PDB entry 4BMV | X-ray diffraction, 2.50 A resolution | chains A and B

Chain A (and B):
Name: Short-chain dehydrogenase
Source organism: Sphingobium yanoikuyae
Notes: EC 1.1.1.1; chain B of this document is another copy of the same molecule, construct and numbering; everything in this record applies to it too
UniProtKB: B9U359 (B9U359_SPHYA); residue numbers follow UniProt; this construct covers 1-262
Chain sequence (262 residues; numbered 1 to 262; the number before each row is that of its first residue):
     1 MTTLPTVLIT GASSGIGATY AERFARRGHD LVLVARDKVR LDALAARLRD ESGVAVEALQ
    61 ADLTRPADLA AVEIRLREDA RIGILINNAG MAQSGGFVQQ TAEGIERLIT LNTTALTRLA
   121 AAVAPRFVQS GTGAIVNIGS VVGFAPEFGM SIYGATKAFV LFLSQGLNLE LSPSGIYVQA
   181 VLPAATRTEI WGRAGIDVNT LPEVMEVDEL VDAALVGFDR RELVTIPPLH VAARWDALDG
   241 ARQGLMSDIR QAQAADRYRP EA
Disordered / not traced: 1-2, 259-262 (chain B: 1-2, 260-262)
Small-molecule neighbours: NADP (NAP; NADP nicotinamide-adenine-dinucleotide phosphate): Gly11, Ala12, Ser13, Ser14, Gly15, Ile16, Gly17, Ala35, Arg36, Asp37, Ala61, Asp62, Leu63, Thr64, Asn88, Ala89, Gly90, Leu111, Ile138, Gly139, Ser140, Tyr153, Lys157, Pro183, Ala184, Ala185, Thr186, Thr188, Glu189, Ile190, Trp191, Arg193
Reported in the primary citation:
  - catalytic residues: Ser140 (citing earlier work)
  - catalytic residues: Tyr153 (proposed by the authors, not directly observed)
  - binding site for NADP: Ser13, Arg36, Ser140, Tyr153
  - self-association interface (contacts with another copy of this molecule); pairs are residue here / residue on that copy: Arg234-Asp248 (salt bridge)
  - binding site for NADP: Ala184, Ile190, Trp191 (from molecular simulation)
  - specificity-determining residues: Trp191 (from molecular simulation)

Chain A / chain B interface:
Pairs across the interface (181):
  Glu73(A) with Ala102(B)
  Gly96(A) with Glu170(B)
  Phe97(A) with Thr117(B); Ala120(B); Ala121(B); Ala124(B), hydrophobic; Leu167(B), hydrophobic; Glu170(B), hydrogen bond (backbone-side chain)
  Val98(A) with Val128(B), hydrophobic
  Ala102(A) with Glu73(B); Arg118(B)
  Ile105(A) with Thr117(B); Arg118(B); Ala121(B), hydrophobic
  Glu106(A) with Thr114(B); Arg118(B), salt bridge
  Ile109(A) with Thr113(B); Thr114(B); Thr117(B); Phe159(B), hydrophobic
  Thr113(A) with Ile109(B)
  Thr114(A) with Glu106(B); Ile109(B)
  Thr117(A) with Phe97(B); Ile105(B); Ile109(B); Ile152(B)
  Arg118(A) with Ala102(B); Ile105(B); Glu106(B), salt bridge
  Ala120(A) with Phe97(B)
  Ala121(A) with Phe97(B); Ile105(B), hydrophobic
  Ala124(A) with Phe97(B), hydrophobic
  Val128(A) with Val98(B), hydrophobic
  Val141(A) with Met246(B), hydrophobic; Ile249(B), hydrophobic
  Val142(A) with Phe162(B)
  Gly143(A) with Phe162(B)
  Phe144(A) with Arg242(B), hydrogen bond (backbone-side chain); Leu245(B), hydrophobic; Met246(B)
  Ala145(A) with Phe162(B); Met246(B), hydrophobic
  Pro146(A) with Phe162(B); Gln165(B); Gly166(B); Leu169(B); Arg242(B)
  Glu147(A) with Leu169(B); Arg242(B), salt bridge; Gln243(B)
  Ser151(A) with Phe162(B); Leu163(B); Gly166(B), hydrogen bond (side chain-backbone); Leu167(B); Glu170(B), hydrogen bond
  Ile152(A) with Thr117(B)
  Gly154(A) with Phe162(B)
  Ala155(A) with Phe159(B); Phe162(B); Leu163(B)
  Thr156(A) with Phe159(B)
  Phe159(A) with Ile109(B), hydrophobic; Ala155(B); Thr156(B)
  Phe162(A) with Val142(B); Gly143(B); Ala145(B); Pro146(B); Ser151(B); Gly154(B); Ala155(B)
  Leu163(A) with Ser151(B); Ala155(B)
  Gln165(A) with Pro146(B)
  Gly166(A) with Pro146(B); Ser151(B), hydrogen bond (backbone-side chain)
  Leu167(A) with Phe97(B), hydrophobic; Ser151(B)
  Leu169(A) with Pro146(B); Glu147(B)
  Glu170(A) with Gly96(B); Phe97(B), hydrogen bond (side chain-backbone); Ser151(B), hydrogen bond
  Ala184(A) with Gln251(B)
  Ala185(A) with Gln251(B)
  Glu203(A) with Ala252(B)
  Val204(A) with Gln251(B)
  Met205(A) with Gln251(B); Ala252(B); Gln253(B); Ala254(B)
  Glu209(A) with Gln253(B); Ala254(B), hydrogen bond (side chain-backbone)
  Ala213(A) with Tyr258(B), hydrophobic
  Val216(A) with Tyr258(B)
  Arg220(A) with Arg257(B), hydrogen bond (side chain-backbone)
  Glu222(A) with Tyr258(B), hydrogen bond
  Thr225(A) with Tyr258(B)
  Ile226(A) with Arg257(B); Tyr258(B)
  Pro227(A) with Ala254(B); Ala255(B), hydrogen bond (backbone-backbone); Tyr258(B), hydrophobic
  Pro228(A) with Asp248(B); Ile249(B); Arg250(B), hydrogen bond (backbone-backbone)
  Leu229(A) with Leu245(B); Asp248(B); Ile249(B), hydrophobic; Ala255(B); Arg257(B), hydrogen bond (backbone-side chain)
  His230(A) with Asp248(B), hydrogen bond (backbone-backbone); Arg250(B); Gln253(B); Ala254(B); Ala255(B)
  Val231(A) with Asp248(B)
  Ala232(A) with Arg257(B)
  Arg234(A) with Gly244(B), hydrogen bond (side chain-backbone); Leu245(B); Ser247(B), hydrogen bond; Asp248(B), salt bridge
  Trp235(A) with Leu245(B), hydrophobic
  Ala237(A) with Ala241(B)
  Leu238(A) with Leu238(B), hydrophobic; Ala241(B), hydrophobic; Arg242(B)
  Ala241(A) with Ala237(B); Leu238(B), hydrophobic
  Arg242(A) with Phe144(B), hydrogen bond (side chain-backbone); Pro146(B); Glu147(B), salt bridge; Leu238(B)
  Gln243(A) with Glu147(B)
  Gly244(A) with Arg234(B), hydrogen bond (backbone-side chain)
  Leu245(A) with Phe144(B), hydrophobic; Leu229(B); Arg234(B); Trp235(B)
  Met246(A) with Val141(B), hydrophobic; Phe144(B); Ala145(B), hydrophobic
  Ser247(A) with Arg234(B)
  Asp248(A) with Pro228(B); Leu229(B); His230(B), hydrogen bond (backbone-backbone); Val231(B); Arg234(B), salt bridge
  Ile249(A) with Val141(B), hydrophobic; Pro228(B); Leu229(B), hydrophobic
  Arg250(A) with Pro228(B), hydrogen bond (backbone-backbone); His230(B)
  Gln251(A) with Ala184(B); Ala185(B); Glu203(B); Val204(B); Met205(B)
  Ala252(A) with Glu203(B); Met205(B)
  Gln253(A) with Met205(B); Glu209(B); His230(B)
  Ala254(A) with Met205(B); Glu209(B), hydrogen bond (backbone-side chain); Pro227(B); His230(B)
  Ala255(A) with Pro227(B), hydrogen bond (backbone-backbone); Leu229(B); His230(B)
  Arg257(A) with Arg220(B), hydrogen bond (backbone-side chain); Ile226(B), hydrogen bond (side chain-backbone); Leu229(B), hydrogen bond (side chain-backbone); Ala232(B)
  Tyr258(A) with Ala213(B), hydrophobic; Glu222(B), hydrogen bond; Thr225(B); Ile226(B); Pro227(B), hydrophobic
Interface residues without a listed pair, chain A (81 interface residues in all): Pro125, Gly149, Met150, Ala158, Leu171, Gly217
Interface residues without a listed pair, chain B (81 interface residues in all): Pro125, Gly149, Met150, Ala158, Leu171, Val216, Gly217

Summary:
The chain A/chain B interface involves 81 residues from each chain; the contacts include 26 hydrogen bonds and
6 salt bridges. Polar pairs include Glu106(A)-Arg118(B), Glu147(A)-Arg242(B) and Arg234(A)-Asp248(B). Chain A
binds NADP. From the paper: catalytic residues Ser140(A) and Tyr153(A); a binding site for NADP at Ser13(A),
Arg36(A) and Ser140(A) among others.
Both chains are Short-chain dehydrogenase (Sphingobium yanoikuyae). Entry 4BMV (Short-chain dehydrogenase from
Sphingobium yanoikuyae in complex with NADPH) was determined by X-ray diffraction, deposited together with
4BMN and 4BMS.
